Entry 8QZ2 (X-ray diffraction, 3.50 A resolution); this record covers chains A and C of the 3 polymer chains in the assembly.

Chain A:
Name: Potassium channel subfamily K member 10
Organism: Homo sapiens
UniProtKB: P57789 (KCNKA_HUMAN); residues 75-340 here correspond to UniProt positions 70-335 (UniProt number = residue number - 5)
Amino-acid sequence (274 residues; each row starts with the number of its first residue):
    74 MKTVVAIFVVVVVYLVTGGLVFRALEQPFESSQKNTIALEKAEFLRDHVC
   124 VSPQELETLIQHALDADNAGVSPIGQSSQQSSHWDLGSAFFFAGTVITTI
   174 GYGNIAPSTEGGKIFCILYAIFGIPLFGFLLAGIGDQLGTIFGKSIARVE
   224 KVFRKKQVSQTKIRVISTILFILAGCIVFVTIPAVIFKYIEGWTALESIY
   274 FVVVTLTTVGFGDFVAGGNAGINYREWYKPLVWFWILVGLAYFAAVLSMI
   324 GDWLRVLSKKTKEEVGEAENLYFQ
Not modelled in the structure: 226-236, 324-347
Construct notes: initiating methionine (74); engineered mutation Q149 (Asn144 in P57789), Q152 (Asn147 in P57789), Q153 (Asn148 in P57789); expression tag (341-347)
UniProt features mapped onto this chain:
  - region: T172 to N177 (Selectivity filter 1), T281 to D286 (Selectivity filter 2)
  - binding site (K(+)): T172, I173, G174, Y175, T281, V282, G283, F284
  - site: H156 (pH sensor)
Metal / ion sites: K+ site 1: T172, I173, T281, V282 (shared with 4 residues of chain B); K+ site 2: T172, T281 (shared with 2 residues of chain B); K+ site 3: I173, G174, V282, G283 (shared with 4 residues of chain B); K+ site 4: G174, Y175, G283, F284 (shared with 4 residues of chain B)
From the paper describing this entry:
  - conformationally variable residues (side-chain flip): F164, W306

Chain C:
Name: Nanobody 61
Organism: Lama glama
Notes: antibody fragment or engineered binder
Amino-acid sequence (134 residues; each row starts with the number of its first residue):
     1 QVQLVESGGGLVQAGDSLRVSCAGSGFTFTSYGMGWFRQAPGKEREFVAS
    51 INWNSNTAYADSVRGRFTISRDNAESMMYLQMNSLKPEDTAVYYCAATRA
   101 YSKPRVDSRHYDYWGQGTQVTVSSHHHHHHEPEA
Not modelled in the structure: 1, 123-134
Disulfides: C22-C95

Chain A / chain C interface:
Pairs across the interface (10; chain A residue first):
  Q127(A) - S55(C)
  T131(A) - S55(C)  hydrogen bond (side chain-backbone)
  T131(A) - T57(C)
  Q134(A) - N52(C)
  Q134(A) - S55(C)
  Q134(A) - N56(C)
  H135(A) - N56(C)
  H135(A) - T57(C)  hydrogen bond (side chain-backbone)
  D138(A) - N56(C)  hydrogen bond
  E183(A) - H110(C)  salt bridge
Other interface residues (no listed pair), chain A (7 interface residues in all): E130
Other interface residues (no listed pair), chain C (6 interface residues in all): D107

Summary:
The interface between chain A and chain C involves 7 residues on one side and 6 on the other, with 3 hydrogen
bonds and 1 salt bridge. Polar contacts include E183(A)-H110(C), T131(A)-S55(C) and H135(A)-T57(C). Curated
annotation (UniProt) lists 8 K+-binding residues on chain A. From the paper: conformational variability at
F164(A) and W306(A).
Here chain A is Potassium channel subfamily K member 10 (Homo sapiens) and chain C is Nanobody 61 (Lama
glama). Entry 8QZ2 (Crystal structure of human two pore domain potassium ion channel TREK-2 (K2P10.1) in
complex with an ...) was determined by X-ray diffraction (same publication as 8QZ1, 8QZ3 and 8QZ4).
